PDB entry 1PX0 | X-ray diffraction, 1.90 A resolution | chains B and C of the 4 polymer chains in the assembly

[Chain B (and C)]
Name: halohydrin dehalogenase
Source organism: Agrobacterium tumefaciens
Notes: chain C of this document is another copy of the same molecule, construct and numbering; everything in this record applies to it too
Reference sequence: Q93D82 (Q93D82_9RHIZ); residue numbers follow UniProt; this construct covers 1-254
Amino-acid sequence (254 residues; numbered 1 to 254; the number before each row is that of its first residue):
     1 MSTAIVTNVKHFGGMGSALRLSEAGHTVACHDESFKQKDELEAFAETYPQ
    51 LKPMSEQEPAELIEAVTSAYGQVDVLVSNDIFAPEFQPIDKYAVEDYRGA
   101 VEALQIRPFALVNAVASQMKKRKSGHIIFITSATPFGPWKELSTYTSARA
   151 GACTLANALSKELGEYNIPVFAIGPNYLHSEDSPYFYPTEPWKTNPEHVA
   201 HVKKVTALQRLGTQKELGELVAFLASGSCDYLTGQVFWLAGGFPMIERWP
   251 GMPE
Not modelled in the structure: 1, 254
Ligand contacts: (R)-1-para-nitro-phenyl-2-azido-ethanol (RPN): F12, P84, F86, T131, S132, T134, W139, L142, Y145, P175, N176, Y177, L178, F186, Y187
From the paper describing this entry:
  - binding site for (R)-1-para-nitro-phenyl-2-azido-ethanol: S132, Y145
  - catalytic residues: S132, Y145
  - catalytic residues: D80 (proposed by the authors, not directly observed)
  - mutagenesis - S132A (>10 000-fold), Y145F (>10 000-fold), R149K (400-fold), R149N (>10 000-fold): decreased catalytic activity (citing earlier work)
  - mutagenesis - D80A: abolished catalytic activity
  - mutagenesis - D80N (220-fold): decreased catalytic activity

[How chain B and chain C interact]
Contacting residue pairs - 78 pairs, chain B then chain C:
  S160(B) - A207(C)
  K161(B) - G242(C)  hydrogen bond (side chain-backbone)
  K161(B) - F243(C)
  K161(B) - P244(C)  hydrogen bond (side chain-backbone)
  K161(B) - M245(C)
  G164(B) - A207(C)
  G164(B) - L208(C)
  E165(B) - A207(C)  hydrogen bond (backbone-backbone)
  E165(B) - Q209(C)
  N176(B) - Y231(C)
  Y177(B) - Y231(C)  hydrogen bond (backbone-side chain)
  T206(B) - Y231(C)
  A207(B) - S160(C)
  A207(B) - G164(C)
  A207(B) - E165(C)  hydrogen bond (backbone-backbone)
  L208(B) - G164(C)
  L208(B) - N167(C)
  L208(B) - D230(C)
  L208(B) - Y231(C)  hydrophobic
  L208(B) - T233(C)
  R210(B) - D230(C)
  R210(B) - Y231(C)  hydrogen bond (backbone-side chain)
  L211(B) - Y231(C)
  G212(B) - Y231(C)  hydrogen bond (backbone-side chain)
  E216(B) - S228(C)
  E216(B) - C229(C)
  E216(B) - D230(C)  hydrogen bond (side chain-backbone)
  E216(B) - Y231(C)  hydrogen bond (side chain-backbone)
  E219(B) - F223(C)
  E219(B) - S228(C)
  L220(B) - F223(C)  hydrophobic
  F223(B) - E219(C)
  F223(B) - L220(C)  hydrophobic
  F223(B) - F223(C)  hydrophobic
  S228(B) - E216(C)
  S228(B) - E219(C)
  C229(B) - E216(C)
  C229(B) - L239(C)  hydrophobic
  D230(B) - L208(C)
  D230(B) - R210(C)
  D230(B) - E216(C)  hydrogen bond (backbone-side chain)
  Y231(B) - N176(C)
  Y231(B) - Y177(C)  hydrogen bond (side chain-backbone)
  Y231(B) - T206(C)
  Y231(B) - L208(C)  hydrophobic
  Y231(B) - R210(C)  hydrogen bond (side chain-backbone)
  Y231(B) - L211(C)
  Y231(B) - G212(C)  hydrogen bond (side chain-backbone)
  Y231(B) - E216(C)  hydrogen bond (backbone-side chain)
  Y231(B) - W238(C)
  Y231(B) - L239(C)  hydrophobic
  Y231(B) - A240(C)  hydrogen bond (backbone-backbone)
  Y231(B) - G241(C)  hydrogen bond (backbone-backbone)
  L232(B) - W238(C)
  L232(B) - L239(C)  hydrophobic
  T233(B) - L208(C)
  T233(B) - G241(C)
  T233(B) - G242(C)
  Q235(B) - Q235(C)
  Q235(B) - V236(C)  hydrogen bond (side chain-backbone)
  Q235(B) - F237(C)
  Q235(B) - W238(C)  hydrogen bond (side chain-backbone)
  V236(B) - Q235(C)
  F237(B) - Q235(C)
  F237(B) - F237(C)  hydrophobic
  W238(B) - Y231(C)
  W238(B) - L232(C)
  W238(B) - Q235(C)  hydrogen bond (backbone-side chain)
  L239(B) - C229(C)  hydrophobic
  L239(B) - Y231(C)  hydrophobic
  A240(B) - Y231(C)  hydrogen bond (backbone-backbone)
  G241(B) - Y231(C)  hydrogen bond (backbone-backbone)
  G241(B) - T233(C)
  G242(B) - K161(C)  hydrogen bond (backbone-side chain)
  G242(B) - T233(C)
  F243(B) - K161(C)
  P244(B) - K161(C)  hydrogen bond (backbone-side chain)
  M245(B) - K161(C)
Interface residues without a listed pair, chain B (35 interface residues in all): N167, Q209

[Summary]
Chain B and chain C each contribute 35 residues to their interface, with 23 hydrogen bonds. Polar contacts
include K161(B)-G242(C), K161(B)-P244(C) and Y177(B)-Y231(C). Ligands of chain B:
(R)-1-para-nitro-phenyl-2-azido-ethanol. From the paper: catalytic residues S132(B), Y145(B) and D80(B);
S132A, Y145F and R149K of chain B, among others, reduce catalytic activity; 6 substitutions were tested in
all.
Both chains are halohydrin dehalogenase (Agrobacterium tumefaciens). Entry 1PX0 (Crystal structure of the
haloalcohol dehalogenase HheC complexed with the haloalcohol mimic (R)-1-para-nitro-phenyl-2-azido-ethanol)
was determined by X-ray diffraction together with 1PWX and 1PWZ from the same study.
